Entry 7PFE (electron microscopy, 4.40 A resolution (low resolution: residue-level contacts below are approximate; hydrogen-bond / salt-bridge calls are withheld)); this record covers chains e and J of the 11 polymer chains in the assembly.

Chain e:
Name: Histone H3.2
From: Homo sapiens
Reference sequence: Q71DI3 (H32_HUMAN); residues 0-135 here correspond to UniProt positions 1-136 (UniProt number = residue number + 1)
Sequence (136 residues; numbered 0 to 135; the number before each row is that of its first residue; numbering starts at 0):
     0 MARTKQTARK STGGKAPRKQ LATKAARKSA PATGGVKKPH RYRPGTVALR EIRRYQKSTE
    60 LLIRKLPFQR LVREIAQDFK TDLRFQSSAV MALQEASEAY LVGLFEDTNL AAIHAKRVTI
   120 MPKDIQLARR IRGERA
Disordered / not traced: 0-36, 134-135
Construct notes: engineered mutation Ala110 (Cys111 in Q71DI3)
Swiss-Prot annotation at these positions:
  - modified residue: Arg2 (Asymmetric dimethylarginine), Thr3 (Phosphothreonine), Lys4 (Allysine), Gln5 (5-glutamyl dopamine), Thr6 (Phosphothreonine), Arg8 (Citrulline), Lys9 (N6,N6,N6-trimethyllysine), Ser10 (ADP-ribosylserine), Thr11 (Phosphothreonine), Lys14 (N6-(2-hydroxyisobutyryl)lysine), Arg17 (Asymmetric dimethylarginine), Lys18 (N6-(2-hydroxyisobutyryl)lysine), Lys23 (N6-(2-hydroxyisobutyryl)lysine), Arg26 (Citrulline), Lys27 (N6,N6,N6-trimethyllysine), Ser28 (ADP-ribosylserine), Lys36 (N6,N6,N6-trimethyllysine), Lys37 (N6-methyllysine), Tyr41 (Phosphotyrosine), Lys56 (N6,N6,N6-trimethyllysine) and 8 more in UniProt
  - lipidation: Lys18 (N6-decanoyllysine)

Chain J:
Molecule: 177-nt DNA strand
From: synthetic construct
Sequence (177 nucleotides; each row starts with the number of its first residue):
   405 CTTAATACTT ACATGACAGG ATGTATATAT CTGACACGTG CCTGGAGACT AGGGAGTAAT
   465 CCCCTTGGCG GTTAAAACGC GGGGGACAGC GCGTACGTGC GTTTAAGCGG TGCTAGAGCT
   525 GTCTACGACC AATTGAGCGG CCTCGGCACC GGGATTCTCC AGTATGGCGG CCAGTGC

Interface between chain e and chain J:
Pairs across the interface (26):
  Lys37(e) - DC564(J)
  His39(e) - DC563(J)
  Arg40(e) - DG485(J)
  Arg40(e) - DC563(J)
  Tyr41(e) - DC563(J)
  Arg42(e) - DG488(J)
  Arg42(e) - DC563(J)
  Pro43(e) - DG488(J)
  Thr45(e) - DT562(J)
  Thr45(e) - DC563(J)
  Arg63(e) - DA480(J)
  Arg72(e) - DT470(J)
  Arg83(e) - DT470(J)
  Phe84(e) - DT469(J)
  Phe84(e) - DT470(J)
  Gln85(e) - DT469(J)
  Ser86(e) - DT469(J)
  Arg116(e) - DA490(J)
  Arg116(e) - DC491(J)
  Val117(e) - DG489(J)
  Val117(e) - DA490(J)
  Thr118(e) - DG489(J)
  Thr118(e) - DA490(J)
  Met120(e) - DA490(J)
  Met120(e) - DC491(J)
  Lys122(e) - DC491(J)
Also at the interface, not in a pair above, chain e (20 interface residues in all): Gln68, Lys115
Also at the interface, not in a pair above, chain J (13 interface residues in all): DA479, DG487

In short:
The interface between chain e and chain J involves 20 residues on one side and 13 on the other.
Chain e is Histone H3.2 (Homo sapiens) and chain J is a 177-nt DNA strand (synthetic construct); the
structure, Nucleosome 2 of the 4x197 nucleosome array containing H1, was determined by electron microscopy,
deposited together with 7PET, 7PEU, 7PEV, 7PEW, 7PEX, 7PEY and 16 further entries.
